PDB entry 5F9J | X-ray diffraction, 2.51 A resolution | chains A and C of the 3 polymer chains in the assembly

Chain A:
Name: HLA class I histocompatibility antigen, A-2 alpha chain
Organism: Homo sapiens
Reference sequence: P01892 (1A02_HUMAN); residues 1-274 here correspond to UniProt positions 25-298 (UniProt number = residue number + 24)
Amino-acid sequence (274 residues; each row starts with the number of its first residue):
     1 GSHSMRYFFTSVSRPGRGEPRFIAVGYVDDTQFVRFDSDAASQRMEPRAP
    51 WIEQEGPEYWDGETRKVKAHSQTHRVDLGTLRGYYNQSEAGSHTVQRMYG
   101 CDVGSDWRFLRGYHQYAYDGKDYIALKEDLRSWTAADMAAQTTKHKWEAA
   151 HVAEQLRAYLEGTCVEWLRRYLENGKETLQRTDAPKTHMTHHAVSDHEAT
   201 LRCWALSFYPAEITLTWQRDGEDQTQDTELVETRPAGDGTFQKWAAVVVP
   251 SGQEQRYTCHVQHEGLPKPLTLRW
Disulfide bonds: Cys-101/Cys-164, Cys-203/Cys-259

Chain C:
Name: Peptide Y9L
Amino-acid sequence (9 residues; each row starts with the number of its first residue):
     1 YLSPIASPL

How chain A and chain C interact:
Pairs across the interface (39; chain A residue first):
  Met-5(A) / Tyr-1(C)
  Tyr-7(A) / Tyr-1(C)  hydrogen bond (side chain-backbone)
  Tyr-7(A) / Leu-2(C)
  Phe-9(A) / Leu-2(C)  hydrophobic
  Met-45(A) / Leu-2(C)  hydrophobic
  Glu-63(A) / Tyr-1(C)
  Glu-63(A) / Leu-2(C)  hydrogen bond (side chain-backbone)
  Lys-66(A) / Tyr-1(C)
  Lys-66(A) / Leu-2(C)  hydrogen bond (side chain-backbone)
  Lys-66(A) / Ser-3(C)
  Lys-66(A) / Pro-4(C)
  Val-67(A) / Leu-2(C)
  His-70(A) / Ser-3(C)
  His-70(A) / Ala-6(C)
  Thr-73(A) / Ala-6(C)  hydrogen bond (side chain-backbone)
  Thr-73(A) / Ser-7(C)
  Thr-73(A) / Pro-8(C)
  Asp-77(A) / Pro-8(C)
  Asp-77(A) / Leu-9(C)  hydrogen bond (side chain-backbone)
  Leu-81(A) / Leu-9(C)  hydrophobic
  Tyr-84(A) / Leu-9(C)
  Tyr-99(A) / Leu-2(C)
  Tyr-99(A) / Ser-3(C)  hydrogen bond (side chain-backbone)
  Tyr-123(A) / Leu-9(C)  hydrophobic
  Thr-143(A) / Leu-9(C)
  Lys-146(A) / Pro-8(C)
  Lys-146(A) / Leu-9(C)  hydrogen bond (side chain-backbone)
  Trp-147(A) / Ser-7(C)
  Trp-147(A) / Pro-8(C)  hydrogen bond (side chain-backbone)
  Trp-147(A) / Leu-9(C)  hydrophobic
  Val-152(A) / Ser-7(C)
  Gln-155(A) / Ser-3(C)  hydrogen bond
  Gln-155(A) / Ile-5(C)
  Tyr-159(A) / Tyr-1(C)  hydrogen bond (side chain-backbone)
  Tyr-159(A) / Leu-2(C)
  Tyr-159(A) / Ser-3(C)
  Thr-163(A) / Tyr-1(C)
  Trp-167(A) / Tyr-1(C)
  Tyr-171(A) / Tyr-1(C)  hydrogen bond (side chain-backbone)
Also at the interface, not in a pair above, chain A (28 interface residues in all): Tyr-59, Val-76, Thr-80, Arg-97, Tyr-116
The authors on this interface:
  - residue pairs: Lys-146(A)/Leu-9(C) (hydrogen bond)

Overview:
28 residues of chain A face 9 of chain C across their interface, with 11 hydrogen bonds. Among the polar pairs
are Tyr-7(A)/Tyr-1(C), Glu-63(A)/Leu-2(C) and Lys-66(A)/Leu-2(C). The authors report a hydrogen bond between
Lys-146(A) and Leu-9(C).
Here chain A is HLA class I histocompatibility antigen, A-2 alpha chain (Homo sapiens) and chain C is Peptide
Y9L. Entry 5F9J (Structure of HLA-A2:01 with peptide Y9L) was determined by X-ray diffraction together with
5ENW, 5EOT, 5F7D, 5FA3, 5FA4 and 5FDW from the same study.
